Entry 8P62 (electron microscopy, 3.90 A resolution); this record covers chains F and G of the 14 polymer chains in the assembly.

== Chain F ==
Molecule: DNA polymerase epsilon subunit B
Source organism: Saccharomyces cerevisiae
UniProt: P24482 (DPB2_YEAST); residue numbers follow UniProt; this construct covers 1-689
Sequence (689 residues; row label = number of the first residue in the row):
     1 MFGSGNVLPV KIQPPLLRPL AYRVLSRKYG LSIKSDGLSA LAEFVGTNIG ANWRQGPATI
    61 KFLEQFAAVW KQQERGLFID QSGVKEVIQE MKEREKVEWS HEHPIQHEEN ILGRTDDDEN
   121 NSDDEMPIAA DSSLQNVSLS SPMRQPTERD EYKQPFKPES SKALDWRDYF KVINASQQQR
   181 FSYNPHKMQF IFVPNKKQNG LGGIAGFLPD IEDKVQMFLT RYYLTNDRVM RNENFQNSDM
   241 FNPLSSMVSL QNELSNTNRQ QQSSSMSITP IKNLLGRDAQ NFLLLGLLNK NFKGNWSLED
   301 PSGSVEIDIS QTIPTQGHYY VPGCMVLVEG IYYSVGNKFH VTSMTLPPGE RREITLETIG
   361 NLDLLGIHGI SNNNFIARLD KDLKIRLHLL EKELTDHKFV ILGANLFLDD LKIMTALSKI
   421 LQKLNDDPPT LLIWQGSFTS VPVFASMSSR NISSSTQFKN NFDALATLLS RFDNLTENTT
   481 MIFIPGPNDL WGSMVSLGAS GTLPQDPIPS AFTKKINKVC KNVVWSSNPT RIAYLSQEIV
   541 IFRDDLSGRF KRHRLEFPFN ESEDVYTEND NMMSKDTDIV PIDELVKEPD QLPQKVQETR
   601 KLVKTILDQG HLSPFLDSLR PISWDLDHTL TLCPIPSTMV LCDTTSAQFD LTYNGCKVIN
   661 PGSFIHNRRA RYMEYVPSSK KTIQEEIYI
Disordered / not traced: 1-4, 95-166, 237-265, 560-593, 688-689
UniProt features mapped onto this chain:
  - modified residue (Phosphoserine): Ser122, Ser141, Ser613

== Chain G ==
Molecule: DNA polymerase epsilon catalytic subunit A
Source organism: Saccharomyces cerevisiae
Notes: EC 2.7.7.7, 3.1.11.-
UniProt: P21951 (DPOE_YEAST); residues 1-2222 here = UniProt positions 1-2222
Sequence (2222 residues; row label = number of the first residue in the row):
     1 MMFGKKKNNG GSSTARYSAG NKYNTLSNNY ALSAQQLLNA SKIDDIDSMM GFERYVPPQY
    61 NGRFDAKDID QIPGRVGWLT NMHATLVSQE TLSSGSNGGG NSNDGERVTT NQGISGVDFY
   121 FLDEEGGSFK STVVYDPYFF IACNDESRVN DVEELVKKYL ESCLKSLQII RKEDLTMDNH
   181 LLGLQKTLIK LSFVNSNQLF EARKLLRPIL QDNANNNVQR NIYNVAANGS EKVDAKHLIE
   241 DIREYDVPYH VRVSIDKDIR VGKWYKVTQQ GFIEDTRKIA FADPVVMAFD IETTKPPLKF
   301 PDSAVDQIMM ISYMIDGEGF LITNREIISE DIEDFEYTPK PEYPGFFTIF NENDEVALLQ
   361 RFFEHIRDVR PTVISTFNGD FFDWPFIHNR SKIHGLDMFD EIGFAPDAEG EYKSSYCSHM
   421 DCFRWVKRDS YLPQGSQGLK AVTQSKLGYN PIELDPELMT PYAFEKPQHL SEYSVSDAVA
   481 TYYLYMKYVH PFIFSLCTII PLNPDETLRK GTGTLCEMLL MVQAYQHNIL LPNKHTDPIE
   541 RFYDGHLLES ETYVGGHVES LEAGVFRSDL KNEFKIDPSA IDELLQELPE ALKFSVEVEN
   601 KSSVDKVTNF EEIKNQITQK LLELKENNIR NELPLIYHVD VASMYPNIMT TNRLQPDSIK
   661 AERDCASCDF NRPGKTCARK LKWAWRGEFF PSKMDEYNMI KRALQNETFP NKNKFSKKKV
   721 LTFDELSYAD QVIHIKKRLT EYSRKVYHRV KVSEIVEREA IVCQRENPFY VDTVKSFRDR
   781 RYEFKGLAKT WKGNLSKIDP SDKHARDEAK KMIVLYDSLQ LAHKVILNSF YGYVMRKGSR
   841 WYSMEMAGIT CLTGATIIQM ARALVERVGR PLELDTDGIW CILPKSFPET YFFTLENGKK
   901 LYLSYPCSML NYRVHQKFTN HQYQELKDPL NYIYETHSEN TIFFEVDGPY KAMILPSSKE
   961 EGKGIKKRYA VFNEDGSLAE LKGFELKRRG ELQLIKNFQS DIFKVFLEGD TLEGCYSAVA
  1021 SVCNRWLDVL DSHGLMLEDE DLVSLICENR SMSKTLKEYE GQKSTSITTA RRLGDFLGED
  1081 MVKDKGLQCK YIISSKPFNA PVTERAIPVA IFSADIPIKR SFLRRWTLDP SLEDLDIRTI
  1141 IDWGYYRERL GSAIQKIITI PAALQGVSNP VPRVEHPDWL KRKIATKEDK FKQTSLTKFF
  1201 SKTKNVPTMG KIKDIEDLFE PTVEEDNAKI KIARTTKKKA VSKRKRNQLT NEEDPLVLPS
  1261 EIPSMDEDYV GWLNYQKIKW KIQARDRKRR DQLFGNTNSS RERSALGSMI RKQAESYANS
  1321 TWEVLQYKDS GEPGVLEVFV TINGKVQNIT FHIPKTIYMK FKSQTMPLQK IKNCLIEKSS
  1381 ASLPNNPKTS NPAGGQLFKI TLPESVFLEE KENCTSIFND ENVLGVFEGT ITPHQRAIMD
  1441 LGASVTFRSK AMGALGKGIQ QGFEMKDLSM AENERYLSGF SMDIGYLLHF PTSIGYEFFS
  1501 LFKSWGDTIT ILVLKPSNQA QEINASSLGQ IYKQMFEKKK GKIETYSYLV DIKEDINFEF
  1561 VYFTDISKLY RRLSQETTKL KEERGLQFLL LLQSPFITKL LGTIRLLNQM PIVKLSLNEV
  1621 LLPQLNWQPT LLKKLVNHVL SSGSWISHLI KLSQYSNIPI CNLRLDSMDY IIDVLYARKL
  1681 KKENIVLWWN EKAPLPDHGG IQNDFDLNTS WIMNDSEFPK INNSGVYDNV VLDVGVDNLT
  1741 VNTILTSALI NDAEGSDLVN NNMGIDDKDA VINSPSEFVH DAFSNDALNV LRGMLKEWWD
  1801 EALKENSTAD LLVNSLASWV QNPNAKLFDG LLRYHVHNLT KKALLQLVNE FSALGSTIVY
  1861 ADRNQILIKT NKYSPENCYA YSQYMMKAVR TNPMFSYLDL NIKRYWDLLI WMDKFNFSGL
  1921 ACIEIEEKEN QDYTAVSQWQ LKKFLSPIYQ PEFEDWMMII LDSMLKTKQS YLKLNSGTQR
  1981 PTQIVNVKKQ DKEDSVENSL NGFSHLFSKP LMKRVKKLFK NQQEFILDPQ YEADYVIPVL
  2041 PGSHLNVKNP LLELVKSLCH VMLLSKSTIL EIRTLRKELL KIFELREFAK VAEFKDPSLS
  2101 LVVPDFLCEY CFFISDIDFC KAAPESIFSC VRCHKAFNQV LLQEHLIQKL RSDIESYLIQ
  2161 DLRCSRCHKV KRDYMSAHCP CAGAWEGTLP RESIVQKLNV FKQVAKYYGF DILLSCIADL
  2221 TI
Disordered / not traced: 1-1320, 1451-1453, 1492-1496, 1514-1522, 1552-1555, 1564-1567, 1586-1587, 1748-1776, 1976-1994, 2221-2222
UniProt features mapped onto this chain:
  - zinc finger: Cys2108 to Cys2133 (CysA-type)
  - motif: Cys2164 to Cys2181 (CysB motif)
  - binding site (Zn(2+)): Cys2108, Cys2111, Cys2130, Cys2133
  - binding site ([4Fe-4S] cluster): Cys2164, Cys2167, Cys2179, Cys2181
  - mutagenesis: Met644 (M644G: Increases rates of C-to-A transversion substitutions; M644I: In POL2-9; temperature-sensitive mutant), Pro710 (P710S: In POL2-18; temperature-sensitive mutant)
Metal / ion sites: Zn2+ site 1: Cys2108, Cys2111, Cys2130, Cys2133; Zn2+ site 2: Cys2164, Cys2167, Cys2179

== Chain F / chain G interface ==
Pairs across the interface - 81 pairs, chain F then chain G:
  Ile204(F) - Asn2199(G)
  Phe207(F) - Leu2220(G)  hydrophobic
  Leu208(F) - Tyr2157(G)  hydrophobic
  Leu208(F) - Arg2191(G)  hydrogen bond (backbone-side chain)
  Leu208(F) - Ile2194(G)  hydrophobic
  Pro209(F) - Tyr2157(G)  hydrogen bond (backbone-side chain)
  Pro209(F) - Arg2191(G)  hydrogen bond (backbone-side chain)
  Asp210(F) - Arg2191(G)  salt bridge
  Ile211(F) - Leu2162(G)  hydrophobic
  Ile211(F) - Gly2187(G)
  Lys214(F) - Gln2160(G)  hydrogen bond (side chain-backbone)
  Val215(F) - Leu2162(G)  hydrophobic
  Val215(F) - Ser2176(G)
  Phe218(F) - Tyr2174(G)
  Leu219(F) - Met2175(G)  hydrophobic
  Asn289(F) - Tyr2174(G)
  Phe292(F) - Arg2172(G)
  Glu299(F) - Asp2173(G)
  Glu299(F) - Tyr2174(G)  hydrogen bond (side chain-backbone)
  Glu299(F) - Met2175(G)  hydrogen bond (side chain-backbone)
  Asp300(F) - Met2175(G)
  Pro301(F) - Met2175(G)
  Ser440(F) - Lys1692(G)  hydrogen bond
  Val441(F) - Lys1692(G)
  Pro442(F) - Pro1694(G)
  Phe444(F) - Pro1694(G)  hydrophobic
  Phe444(F) - Glu2144(G)
  Ala445(F) - Glu2144(G)  hydrogen bond (backbone-side chain)
  Ala445(F) - His2145(G)
  Ala445(F) - Gln2148(G)
  Ser446(F) - Leu2141(G)
  Ser446(F) - His2145(G)
  Met447(F) - Asn1822(G)
  Met447(F) - Leu2107(G)  hydrophobic
  Met447(F) - Glu2109(G)
  Ser448(F) - Glu2109(G)  hydrogen bond
  Ser449(F) - Glu1619(G)
  Ser449(F) - Glu2109(G)  hydrogen bond (backbone-side chain)
  Ser449(F) - Tyr2110(G)  hydrogen bond
  Arg450(F) - Asn1618(G)  hydrogen bond (backbone-backbone)
  Arg450(F) - Glu1619(G)
  Arg450(F) - Asp1666(G)  salt bridge
  Arg450(F) - Tyr2110(G)
  Asn451(F) - Ser1616(G)
  Asn451(F) - Asn1618(G)
  Asn451(F) - Glu1619(G)
  Ile452(F) - Pro1595(G)
  Ile452(F) - Asn1618(G)
  Ile452(F) - Glu1619(G)
  Ser455(F) - Val2140(G)
  Trp491(F) - Arg2151(G)
  Trp491(F) - Cys2216(G)  hydrophobic
  Trp491(F) - Asp2219(G)
  Met494(F) - Glu2144(G)
  Met494(F) - Ile2147(G)  hydrophobic
  Met494(F) - Gln2148(G)  hydrogen bond (backbone-side chain)
  Met494(F) - Arg2151(G)
  Val495(F) - Arg2151(G)
  Leu497(F) - Leu1695(G)
  Leu497(F) - Met1713(G)  hydrophobic
  Ala499(F) - Asn1703(G)
  Ser500(F) - Asn1703(G)  hydrogen bond (backbone-backbone)
  Ser500(F) - Phe1705(G)
  Thr502(F) - Glu2155(G)
  Asp506(F) - Arg2151(G)  salt bridge
  Pro509(F) - Asp2219(G)
  Ala511(F) - Ser2215(G)
  Arg549(F) - Asp1704(G)  salt bridge
  Lys551(F) - Asp1420(G)
  Arg552(F) - Gly1700(G)
  Arg552(F) - Ile1701(G)
  Arg552(F) - Asp1704(G)  salt bridge
  His553(F) - Asp1704(G)  salt bridge
  Lys595(F) - Cys1414(G)
  Leu616(F) - Tyr2174(G)
  Ser618(F) - Phe1705(G)
  Leu619(F) - Phe1705(G)
  Pro621(F) - Phe1705(G)
  Trp624(F) - Tyr2157(G)
  Trp624(F) - Leu2158(G)  hydrogen bond (side chain-backbone)
  Trp624(F) - Gln2160(G)
Also at the interface, not in a pair above, chain F (55 interface residues in all): Lys197, Ala205, Lys290, Ser453, Ser510, Ile622, Ser623
Also at the interface, not in a pair above, chain G (55 interface residues in all): Leu1617, Gln1702, Gln1821, Asn1824, Ser2152, Ile2154, Ile2159, Glu2186, Val2195, Leu2198

== In short ==
The chain F/chain G interface involves 55 residues from each chain, with 15 hydrogen bonds and 6 salt bridges.
Among the polar pairs are Asp210(F)-Arg2191(G), Arg450(F)-Asp1666(G) and Asp506(F)-Arg2151(G). UniProt lists 4
Zn2+-binding residues, 4 [4Fe-4S] cluster-binding residues and 2 mutagenesis sites on chain G.
Here chain F is DNA polymerase epsilon subunit B and chain G is DNA polymerase epsilon catalytic subunit A,
both from Saccharomyces cerevisiae. Entry 8P62 (S. cerevisiae ssDNA-sCMGE after DNA replication initiation)
was determined by electron microscopy (same publication as 8P5E and 8P63).
